Entry 6N2Y (electron microscopy, 3.00 A resolution); this record covers chains G and H of the 22 polymer chains in the assembly.

# Chain G
Protein: ATP synthase gamma chain
Organism: Bacillus sp. (strain PS3)
Reference sequence: A0A0M4TPJ7 (A0A0M4TPJ7_BACP3); numbering as in UniProt (aligned over 1-285)
Chain sequence (285 residues; each row starts with the number of its first residue):
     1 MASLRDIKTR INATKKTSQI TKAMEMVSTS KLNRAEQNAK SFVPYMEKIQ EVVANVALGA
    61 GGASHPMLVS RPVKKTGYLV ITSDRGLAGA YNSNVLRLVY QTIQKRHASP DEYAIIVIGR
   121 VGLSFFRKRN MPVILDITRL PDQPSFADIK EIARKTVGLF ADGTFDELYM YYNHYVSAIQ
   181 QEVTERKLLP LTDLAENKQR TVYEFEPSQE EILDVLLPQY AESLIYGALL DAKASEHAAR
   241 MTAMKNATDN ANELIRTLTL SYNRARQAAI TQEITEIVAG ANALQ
Disordered / not traced: 1, 285

# Chain H
Protein: ATP synthase epsilon chain
Organism: Bacillus sp. (strain PS3)
Reference sequence: A0A0M5MQR7 (A0A0M5MQR7_BACP3); residue numbers follow UniProt; this construct covers 1-133
Chain sequence (133 residues; numbered 1 to 133; the number before each row is that of its first residue):
     1 MKTIHVSVVT PDGPVYEDDV EMVSVKAKSG ELGILPGHIP LVAPLEISAA RLKKGGKTQY
    61 IAVSGGFLEV RPDKVTILAQ AAERAEDIDV LRAKAAKERA ERRLQSQQDD IDFKRAELAL
   121 KRAMNRLSVA EMK
Disordered / not traced: 1-3, 133
What the authors report for this chain:
  - conformationally variable residues: S106

# Interface between chain G and chain H
Contacting residue pairs (72; chain G residue first):
  R10(G) - L127(H)  hydrogen bond (side chain-backbone)
  R10(G) - E131(H)
  R10(G) - M132(H)
  A13(G) - R126(H)
  A13(G) - L127(H)  hydrophobic
  T14(G) - L127(H)
  K16(G) - R126(H)
  T17(G) - A123(H)
  T17(G) - L127(H)
  I20(G) - A119(H)
  I20(G) - L120(H)  hydrophobic
  I20(G) - A123(H)  hydrophobic
  T21(G) - L120(H)
  M24(G) - A116(H)
  M24(G) - L120(H)  hydrophobic
  S41(G) - D12(H)
  F42(G) - P11(H)
  Y45(G) - V9(H)  hydrophobic
  Y45(G) - T10(H)
  Y45(G) - P11(H)  hydrophobic
  Y45(G) - L78(H)  hydrophobic
  Y45(G) - A79(H)
  K48(G) - T76(H)
  K48(G) - L78(H)
  I49(G) - L78(H)  hydrophobic
  E51(G) - R71(H)  salt bridge
  V52(G) - F67(H)  hydrophobic
  V52(G) - E69(H)
  R85(G) - D109(H)
  R85(G) - D110(H)
  R85(G) - F113(H)
  G86(G) - F113(H)
  L87(G) - F113(H)  hydrophobic
  R139(G) - S106(H)
  R139(G) - Q107(H)
  R139(G) - D110(H)  salt bridge
  P141(G) - D109(H)
  D142(G) - D109(H)  hydrogen bond (backbone-side chain)
  F146(G) - P11(H)  hydrophobic
  F146(G) - D12(H)
  F146(G) - Q80(H)
  A147(G) - R99(H)
  A147(G) - R102(H)
  D148(G) - R99(H)
  K150(G) - Q80(H)
  T201(G) - R71(H)  hydrogen bond
  V202(G) - P40(H)
  Y203(G) - P40(H)
  Y203(G) - V42(H)  hydrophobic
  Y203(G) - E69(H)  hydrogen bond
  Y203(G) - R71(H)  hydrogen bond
  E204(G) - P40(H)  hydrogen bond (backbone-backbone)
  E204(G) - L41(H)
  E204(G) - V42(H)  hydrogen bond (backbone-backbone)
  E206(G) - L41(H)
  E206(G) - V42(H)  hydrogen bond (backbone-backbone)
  P207(G) - S29(H)
  P207(G) - P44(H)
  I212(G) - V42(H)
  I212(G) - P44(H)
  V215(G) - K28(H)
  V215(G) - P44(H)  hydrophobic
  L216(G) - F67(H)  hydrophobic
  Q219(G) - G66(H)
  Q219(G) - F67(H)
  Q219(G) - Q80(H)
  E222(G) - Q80(H)  hydrogen bond
  Y226(G) - P11(H)  hydrophobic
  Y226(G) - D12(H)
  R240(G) - F113(H)
  L258(G) - M132(H)  hydrophobic
  S261(G) - M132(H)
Interface residues without a listed pair, chain G (48 interface residues in all): D6, I7, T9, P44, R120, L140, S145, F205
Interface residues without a listed pair, chain H (42 interface residues in all): G13, P14, A43, G65, Q105, K114, E117, M124, A130

# In short
48 residues of chain G and 42 residues of chain H are in contact, with 9 hydrogen bonds and 2 salt bridges.
Among the polar pairs are E51(G)-R71(H), R139(G)-D110(H) and R10(G)-L127(H). The paper reports conformational
variability at S106(H).
Chain G is ATP synthase gamma chain and chain H is ATP synthase epsilon chain, both from Bacillus sp. (strain
PS3); the structure, Bacillus PS3 ATP synthase class 1, was determined by electron microscopy (same
publication as 6N2D, 6N2Z and 6N30).
